Entry 5BR6 (X-ray diffraction, 2.43 A resolution); this record covers chains A and B.

[Chain A]
Protein: Hemagglutinin HA1 chain
From: Influenza A virus
Sequence (326 residues; each row starts with the number of its first residue):
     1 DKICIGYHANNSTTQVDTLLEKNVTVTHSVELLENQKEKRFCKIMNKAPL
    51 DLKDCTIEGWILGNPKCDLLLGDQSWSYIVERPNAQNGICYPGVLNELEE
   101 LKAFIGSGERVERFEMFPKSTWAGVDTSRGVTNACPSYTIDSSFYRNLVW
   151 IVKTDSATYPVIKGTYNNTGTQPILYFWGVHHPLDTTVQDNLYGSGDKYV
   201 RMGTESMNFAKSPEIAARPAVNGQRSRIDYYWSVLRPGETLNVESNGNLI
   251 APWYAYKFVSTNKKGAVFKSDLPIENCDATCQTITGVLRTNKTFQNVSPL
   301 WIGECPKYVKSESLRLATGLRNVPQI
Disulfide bonds: Cys42-Cys277, Cys55-Cys67, Cys90-Cys135, Cys281-Cys305
Covalently attached groups: N-acetylglucosamine (NAG) linked to Asn11, Asn23, Asn167, Asn291

[Chain B]
Protein: Hemagglutinin HA2 chain
From: Influenza A virus
Sequence (171 residues; row label = number of the first residue in the row):
     1 GIFGAIAGFIEGGWTGMIDGWYGYHHENSQGSGYAADRESTQKAIDGITN
    51 KVNSIINKMNTQFEAVDHEFSNLERRIGNLNKRMEDGFLDVWTYNAELLV
   101 LLENERTLDLHDANVKNLYEKVKSQLRDNANDLGNGCFEFWHKCDNECME
   151 SVKNGTYDYPKYQKESKLNRQ
Disulfide bonds: Cys144-Cys148
Covalently attached groups: N-acetylglucosamine (NAG) linked to Asn154

[How chain A and chain B interact]
Pairs across the interface (124; chain A residue first):
  Asp1(A) with Glu27(B); Asn28(B); Ser29(B); Phe138(B); Glu139(B); Phe140(B), hydrogen bond (backbone-backbone); Lys143(B), salt bridge; Cys144(B), hydrogen bond (side chain-backbone)
  Lys2(A) with His26(B); Glu27(B), hydrogen bond (backbone-backbone); Phe138(B); Glu139(B); Met149(B)
  Ile3(A) with His25(B); Gly136(B); Cys137(B); Phe138(B), hydrogen bond (backbone-backbone); Phe140(B), hydrophobic; Val152(B), hydrophobic
  Cys4(A) with Trp14(B); Gly23(B); Tyr24(B); His25(B), hydrogen bond (backbone-backbone); Gly136(B); Cys137(B), disulfide
  Ile5(A) with Ile10(B); Trp14(B); Gly23(B); Tyr119(B); Val122(B), hydrophobic; Gly136(B), hydrogen bond (backbone-backbone); Phe138(B), hydrophobic
  Gly6(A) with Trp14(B); Met17(B); Tyr22(B); Gly23(B), hydrogen bond (backbone-backbone)
  Tyr7(A) with Ile6(B); Ala7(B), hydrogen bond (side chain-backbone); Ile10(B), hydrogen bond (side chain-backbone); Glu11(B); Gly12(B), hydrogen bond (side chain-backbone); Gly13(B); Trp14(B), hydrogen bond (backbone-backbone); Met17(B); Trp21(B); Val115(B), hydrophobic
  His8(A) with Trp14(B); Met17(B), hydrogen bond (side chain-backbone); Ile18(B); Gly20(B); Trp21(B), hydrogen bond (backbone-backbone)
  Ala9(A) with Gly13(B); Trp14(B), hydrogen bond (backbone-backbone); Thr15(B)
  Val16(A) with Asn104(B)
  Asp17(A) with Leu101(B); Asn104(B), hydrogen bond (backbone-side chain)
  Thr18(A) with Leu101(B); Asn104(B); Glu105(B)
  Leu19(A) with Leu101(B), hydrogen bond (backbone-backbone); Glu105(B)
  Leu20(A) with Glu105(B)
  Val24(A) with Leu108(B), hydrophobic
  Val26(A) with Leu108(B), hydrophobic
  His28(A) with Trp21(B), hydrogen bond
  Glu99(A) with Glu69(B); Phe70(B); Ser71(B)
  Lys102(A) with Glu69(B), salt bridge
  Ala103(A) with His68(B)
  Lys264(A) with Glu64(B), salt bridge; Ala65(B)
  Ala266(A) with Asp67(B)
  Val267(A) with Asp67(B), hydrogen bond (backbone-side chain)
  Lys269(A) with Glu69(B), salt bridge
  Thr293(A) with Ile56(B); Met59(B)
  Phe294(A) with Met59(B), hydrophobic; Ala96(B), hydrophobic
  Pro299(A) with Ala65(B)
  Leu300(A) with Ala65(B); Val66(B)
  Trp301(A) with Gln62(B); Glu64(B)
  Cys305(A) with Gln62(B), hydrogen bond (backbone-side chain)
  Lys307(A) with Met59(B); Thr61(B), hydrogen bond (side chain-backbone); Gln62(B); Trp92(B)
  Tyr308(A) with Leu89(B), hydrophobic
  Val309(A) with Leu89(B), hydrophobic; Thr93(B)
  Lys310(A) with Leu89(B); Asp90(B), salt bridge; Thr93(B), hydrogen bond (backbone-side chain)
  Ser311(A) with Thr93(B); Glu97(B), hydrogen bond
  Leu314(A) with Ala96(B), hydrophobic; Glu97(B); Val100(B), hydrophobic
  Arg315(A) with Val100(B); Asn104(B), hydrogen bond (backbone-side chain)
  Leu316(A) with Ile55(B), hydrophobic; Asn104(B)
  Ala317(A) with Asn104(B), hydrogen bond (backbone-side chain); Thr107(B)
  Thr318(A) with Trp21(B); Ile48(B); Val52(B); His111(B), hydrogen bond (backbone-side chain)
  Gly319(A) with Trp21(B); Leu108(B); His111(B), hydrogen bond (backbone-side chain)
  Leu320(A) with Trp21(B); Tyr22(B), hydrophobic; His111(B)
  Arg321(A) with Leu108(B)
  Val323(A) with Glu11(B); Gly12(B); Gly13(B), hydrogen bond (backbone-backbone)
  Pro324(A) with Thr15(B)
  Gln325(A) with Gly12(B); Gly13(B)
Interface residues without a listed pair, chain A (51 interface residues in all): Asn10, Thr27, Val30, Gly265, Pro306
Interface residues without a listed pair, chain B (70 interface residues in all): Ala5, Phe63, Glu74, Leu98, Leu102, Glu103, Leu118, Leu126, His142, Lys153
Cross-chain cystine bridges: Cys4(A)-Cys137(B)

[Overview]
51 residues of chain A face 70 of chain B across their interface, with 1 disulfide bond, 27 hydrogen bonds and
5 salt bridges. Polar pairs include Asp1(A)-Lys143(B), Lys102(A)-Glu69(B) and Lys264(A)-Glu64(B).
N-acetylglucosamine is covalently linked to Asn11(A), Asn23(A), Asn167(A) and Asn291(A).
Here chain A is Hemagglutinin HA1 chain and chain B is Hemagglutinin HA2 chain, both from Influenza A virus.
Entry 5BR6 (Crystal structure of hemagglutinin of A/Taiwan/2/2013 (H6N1) in complex with LSTc) was determined
by X-ray diffraction together with 5BQZ, 5BNY, 5BQY, 5BR0 and 5BR3 from the same study.
